9AST - chains A and E of the 6 polymer chains in the assembly; structure by electron microscopy, 3.07 A resolution.

Chain A:
Protein: Guanine nucleotide-binding protein G(i) subunit alpha-1
From: Homo sapiens
UniProt: P63096 (GNAI1_HUMAN); residues 1-354 here = UniProt positions 1-354
Sequence (354 residues; numbered 1 to 354; the number before each row is that of its first residue):
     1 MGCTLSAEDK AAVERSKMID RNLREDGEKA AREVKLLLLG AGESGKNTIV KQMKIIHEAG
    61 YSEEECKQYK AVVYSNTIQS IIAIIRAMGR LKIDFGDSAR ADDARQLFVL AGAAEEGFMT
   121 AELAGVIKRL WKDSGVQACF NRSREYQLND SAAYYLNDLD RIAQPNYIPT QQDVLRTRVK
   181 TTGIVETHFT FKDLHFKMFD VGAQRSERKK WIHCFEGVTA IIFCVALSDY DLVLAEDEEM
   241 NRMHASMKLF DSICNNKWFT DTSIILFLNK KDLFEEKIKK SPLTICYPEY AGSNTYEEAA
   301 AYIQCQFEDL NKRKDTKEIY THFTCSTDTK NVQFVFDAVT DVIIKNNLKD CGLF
Unresolved in the structure: 1-3, 55-181, 234-239
Sequence notes: engineered mutation Asn47 (Ser in P63096), Ala203 (Gly in P63096), Ala245 (Glu in P63096), Ser326 (Ala in P63096)
UniProt features mapped onto this chain:
  - region: Lys35 to Lys46, Thr48 (G1 motif), Asp173 to Thr181 (G2 motif), Phe196 to Gly202, Gln204, Arg205 (G3 motif), Ile265 to Asp272 (G4 motif), Thr324, Cys325, Thr327 to Thr329 (G5 motif)
  - binding site (GTP): Glu43 to Lys46, Thr48, Ser151, Leu175 to Thr181, Asp200 to Gly202, Gln204, Asn269 to Asp272
  - binding site (Mg(2+)): Thr181
  - modified residue: Arg178 (ADP-ribosylarginine), Gln204 (Deamidated glutamine), Cys351 (ADP-ribosylcysteine)
  - lipidation: Gly2 (N-myristoyl glycine), Cys3 (S-palmitoyl cysteine)
  - natural variant: Gly40 (G40C: In NEDHISB; G40R: In NEDHISB), Gly45 (G45D: In NEDHISB), Thr48 (T48I: In NEDHISB; T48K: In NEDHISB), Gln52 (Q52P: In NEDHISB), Ser75 (deletion: In NEDHISB; uncertain significance), Gln172 (deletion: In NEDHISB), Asp173 (D173V: In NEDHISB), Glu186 to Phe189 (deletion: In NEDHISB; uncertain significance), Cys224 (C224Y: In NEDHISB), Lys270 (K270N: In NEDHISB; K270R: In NEDHISB), Asp272 (D272G: In NEDHISB), Val332 (V332E: In NEDHISB; uncertain significance)
  - mutagenesis: Gly42 (G42R: Abolishes switch to an activated conformation and dissociation from beta and gamma subunits upon GTP binding. Abolishes interaction with RGS family members), Glu116 (E116L: Enhances interaction (inactive GDP-bound) with RGS14), Gln147 (Q147L: Enhances interaction (inactive GDP-bound) with RGS14)

Chain E:
Protein: scFv16
From: Mus musculus
Notes: antibody fragment or engineered binder
Sequence (266 residues; each row starts with the number of its first residue; note: 2 numbers in that range are skipped by the numbering (no residue carries them; nothing is unmodelled there); a row labelled like 121A-121O holds insertion residues (121A, then the next letters in order)):
     2 VQLVESGGGL VQPGGSRKLS CSASGFAFSS FGMHWVRQAP EKGLEWVAYI SSGSGTIYYA
    62 DTVKGRFTIS RDDPKNTLFL QMTSLRSEDT AMYYCVRSIY YYGSSPFDFW GQGTTLTVSA
121A-121O GGGGSGGGGSGGGGS
   124 ADIVMTQATS SVPVTPGESV SISCRSSKSL LHSNGNTYLY WFLQRPGQSP QLLIYRMSNL
   184 ASGVPDRFSG SGSGTAFTLT ISRLEAEDVG VYYCMQHLEY PLTFGAGTKL ELLEENLYFQ
   244 GASHHHHHHH H
Unresolved in the structure: 121A-121O, 236-254
Cystine bridges: Cys147-Cys217

Chain A / chain E interface:
Residue-residue contacts (21; chain A residue first):
  Thr4(A) with His155(E)
  Ser6(A) with His155(E), hydrogen bond; Tyr161(E), hydrogen bond
  Ala7(A) with Leu221(E); Tyr223(E), hydrophobic
  Glu8(A) with Tyr101(E); Pro107(E); Tyr161(E); Tyr163(E), hydrogen bond; Arg179(E), salt bridge
  Asp9(A) with Asn157(E), hydrogen bond; Tyr161(E), hydrogen bond
  Ala11(A) with Tyr101(E), hydrophobic
  Ala12(A) with Tyr101(E)
  Glu14(A) with Ser52(E); Thr57(E), hydrogen bond
  Arg15(A) with Ile100(E); Tyr101(E); Tyr102(E)
  Met18(A) with Ser53(E); Gly54(E)
Other interface residues (no listed pair), chain A (11 interface residues in all): Leu5
Other interface residues (no listed pair), chain E (17 interface residues in all): Ser31, His220

Summary:
The interface between chain A and chain E involves 11 residues on one side and 17 on the other; the contacts
include 6 hydrogen bonds and 1 salt bridge. Polar contacts include Glu8(A)-Arg179(E), Ser6(A)-His155(E) and
Ser6(A)-Tyr161(E).
Chain A is Guanine nucleotide-binding protein G(i) subunit alpha-1 (Homo sapiens) and chain E is scFv16 (Mus
musculus); the structure, Cryo-EM structure of XCR1 signaling complex, was determined by electron microscopy.
